PDB entry 4RTY | X-ray diffraction, 1.28 A resolution | chains A and B

# Chain A
Molecule: Proto-oncogene tyrosine-protein kinase Src
Organism: Gallus gallus
Notes: EC 2.7.10.2; fragment: SH3 domain
UniProtKB: P00523 (SRC_CHICK); residues 85-141 here = UniProt positions 85-141
Chain sequence (61 residues; each row starts with the number of its first residue):
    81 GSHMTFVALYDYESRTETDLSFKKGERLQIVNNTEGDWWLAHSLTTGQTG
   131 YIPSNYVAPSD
Not modelled in the structure: 81-83
Differences from the reference sequence: expression tag (81-84)

# Chain B
Molecule: APP12 peptide
Chain sequence (13 residues; row label = number of the first residue in the row; numbering starts at 0):
     0 XAPPLPPRNRPRL
Modified / non-standard residues: ACE (acetyl group) at position 0

# Interface between chain A and chain B
Contacting residue pairs (25):
  Y90(A) with P2(B)
  Y92(A) with L4(B), hydrophobic; R7(B)
  R95(A) with L4(B); R7(B)
  T96(A) with R7(B)
  D99(A) with R7(B), salt bridge
  T114(A) with R11(B)
  E115(A) with N8(B); R11(B)
  G116(A) with N8(B)
  D117(A) with P5(B); N8(B), hydrogen bond (backbone-side chain)
  W118(A) with P5(B), hydrogen bond (side chain-backbone); P6(B), hydrogen bond (side chain-backbone); R7(B); N8(B), hydrogen bond (backbone-side chain)
  P133(A) with L4(B), hydrophobic; P5(B)
  N135(A) with P2(B); P3(B), hydrogen bond (side chain-backbone); P5(B)
  Y136(A) with A1(B); P2(B), hydrogen bond (side chain-backbone); L4(B)
Interface residues without a listed pair, chain B (10 interface residues in all): R9

# Summary
13 residues of chain A face 10 of chain B across their interface, with 6 hydrogen bonds and 1 salt bridge.
Among the polar pairs are D99(A)-R7(B), D117(A)-N8(B) and W118(A)-P5(B).
Here chain A is Proto-oncogene tyrosine-protein kinase Src (Gallus gallus) and chain B is APP12 peptide. Entry
4RTY (Crystal structure of the c-Src-SH3 domain in complex with the high affinity peptide APP12) was
determined by X-ray diffraction.
